Entry 3V3Z (X-ray diffraction, 2.90 A resolution); this record covers chains H and M of the 3 polymer chains in the assembly.

== Chain H ==
Protein: Reaction center protein H chain
Source organism: Rhodobacter sphaeroides
Reference sequence: P0C0Y7 (RCEH_RHOSH); numbering as in UniProt (aligned over 10-250)
Amino-acid sequence (241 residues; numbered 10 to 250; the number before each row is that of its first residue):
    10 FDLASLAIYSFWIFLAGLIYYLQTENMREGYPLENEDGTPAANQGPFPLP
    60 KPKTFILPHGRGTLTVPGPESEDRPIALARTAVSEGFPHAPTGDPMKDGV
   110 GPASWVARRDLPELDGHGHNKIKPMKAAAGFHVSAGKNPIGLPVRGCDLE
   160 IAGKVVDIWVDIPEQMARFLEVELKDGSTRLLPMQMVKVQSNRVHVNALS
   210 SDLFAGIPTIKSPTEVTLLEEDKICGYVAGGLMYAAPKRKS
Bound ions: K+: Met134, Ala137, Phe140
Residues lining bound ligands:
  - 1,4-diethylene dioxide (DIO): Arg177, Phe178, Pro192, Gln194, Glu230, Cys234
  - heptane-1,2,3-triol (HTO), molecule 1: Glu43, Glu45, Asp46, Gly47, Glu81, Ile85
  - heptane-1,2,3-triol (HTO), molecule 2: Thr72, Leu73, Ser80, Asp82, Ala116
  - heptane-1,2,3-triol (HTO), molecule 3: Gly127, His128, Asn129, Lys132

== Chain M ==
Protein: Reaction center protein M chain
Source organism: Rhodobacter sphaeroides
Reference sequence: P0C0Y9 (RCEM_RHOSH); residues 1-302 here correspond to UniProt positions 2-303 (UniProt number = residue number + 1)
Amino-acid sequence (302 residues; numbered 1 to 302; the number before each row is that of its first residue):
     1 AEYQNIFTQVQVRGPADLGMTEDVNLANRSGVGPFSTLLGWFGNAQLGPI
    51 YLGSLGVLSLFSGLMWFFTIGIWFWYQAGWNPAVFLRDLFFFSLEPPAPE
   101 YGLSFAAPLKEGGLWLIASFFMFVAVWSWWGRTYLRAQALGMGKHTAWAF
   151 LSAIWLWMVLGFIRPILMGSWSEAVPYGIFSHLDWTNNFSLVHGNLFYNP
   201 FHGLSIAFLYGSALLFAMHGATILAVSRFGGERELEQIADRGTAAERAAL
   251 FWRWTMGFNATMEGIHRWAIWMAVLVTLTGGIGILLSGTVVDNWYVWGQN
   301 HG
Swiss-Prot annotation at these positions:
  - binding site ((7R,8Z)-bacteriochlorophyll b): His182, His202
  - binding site (Fe cation): His219, Glu234, His266
  - binding site (a ubiquinone): Trp252
Bound ions: Fe ion: His219, Glu234, His266 (shared with 2 residues of chain L)
Residues lining bound ligands:
  - bacteriochlorophyll a (BCL), molecule 1: Trp66, Met122, Val126, Phe150, Ala153, Ile154, Leu156, Trp157, Leu160, Trp185, Thr186, Asn187, Phe189, Ser190, Asn195, Leu196, Phe197, His202, Ser205, Ile206, Leu209, Tyr210, Val276, Thr277, Gly280, Gly281, Ile284
  - bacteriochlorophyll a (BCL), molecule 2: Phe67, Leu89, Met122, Trp157, Leu160, Val175, Ile179, His182, Leu183, Thr186
  - bacteriochlorophyll a (BCL), molecule 3: Thr186, Phe197, Leu209, Tyr210
  - bacteriochlorophyll a (BCL), molecule 4: Phe197, Gly203, Ile206, Ala207, Tyr210, Gly211, Leu214
  - bacteriopheophytin a (BPH), molecule 1: Ser59, Leu60, Gly63, Leu64, Trp66, Phe67, Phe68, Ala125, Val126, Trp129, Thr133, Thr146, Ala149, Phe150, Ala153, Ala273, Thr277
  - bacteriopheophytin a (BPH), molecule 2: Tyr210, Ala213, Leu214, Ala217, Met218, Trp252, Thr255, Met256
  - 1,4-diethylene dioxide (DIO): Ser227, Arg228, Phe229, Gly230, Glu232, Arg233
  - speroidenone (SPN): Trp66, Phe67, Phe68, Ile70, Gly71, Phe74, Trp75, Phe85, Leu89, Phe105, Trp115, Leu116, Ser119, Phe120, Met122, Phe123, Trp157, Met158, Leu160, Gly161, Phe162, Trp171, Val175, Pro176, Tyr177, Gly178, Ile179, His182
  - ubiquinone-10 (U10): Leu214, Leu215, Met218, His219, Thr222, Ile223, Ala245, Ala248, Ala249, Trp252, Met256, Phe258, Asn259, Ala260, Thr261, Met262, Ile265, Trp268, Met272

== Chain H / chain M interface ==
Pairs across the interface (113; chain H residue first):
  Asp11(H) - Val290(M)
  Asp11(H) - Trp297(M)  hydrogen bond
  Ala13(H) - Leu286(M)  hydrophobic
  Ala13(H) - Val291(M)  hydrophobic
  Ala13(H) - Trp297(M)
  Ser14(H) - Trp297(M)
  Ser14(H) - His301(M)
  Ala16(H) - Phe201(M)
  Ile17(H) - Pro200(M)  hydrophobic
  Ile17(H) - Phe201(M)  hydrophobic
  Phe20(H) - Leu204(M)  hydrophobic
  Phe20(H) - Phe208(M)  hydrophobic
  Phe20(H) - Thr279(M)
  Leu27(H) - Trp271(M)  hydrophobic
  Leu27(H) - Leu275(M)  hydrophobic
  Tyr30(H) - Arg267(M)  hydrogen bond
  Leu31(H) - Arg267(M)
  Leu31(H) - Trp268(M)
  Gln32(H) - Phe258(M)
  Gln32(H) - Trp268(M)
  Glu34(H) - Arg267(M)
  Asn35(H) - Asn259(M)
  Asn35(H) - Ala260(M)
  Asn35(H) - Thr261(M)  hydrogen bond (side chain-backbone)
  Asn35(H) - Gly264(M)
  Asn35(H) - Ile265(M)  hydrogen bond (side chain-backbone)
  Asn35(H) - Trp268(M)
  Glu38(H) - Arg241(M)  salt bridge
  Glu38(H) - Thr261(M)
  Tyr40(H) - Arg253(M)  hydrogen bond
  Lys62(H) - Glu263(M)  salt bridge
  Lys62(H) - Arg267(M)
  Phe64(H) - Ile238(M)  hydrophobic
  Phe64(H) - Glu263(M)
  Leu66(H) - Ala239(M)  hydrophobic
  Leu73(H) - Ile238(M)
  Leu73(H) - Ala239(M)
  Glu79(H) - Arg241(M)  salt bridge
  Pro111(H) - Arg247(M)  hydrogen bond (backbone-side chain)
  Ser113(H) - Thr243(M)  hydrogen bond (backbone-side chain)
  Ser113(H) - Arg247(M)  hydrogen bond (backbone-side chain)
  Val115(H) - Arg241(M)
  Val115(H) - Gly242(M)
  Val115(H) - Thr243(M)
  Val115(H) - Glu246(M)
  Arg117(H) - Glu236(M)
  Arg117(H) - Gln237(M)
  Arg117(H) - Asp240(M)  hydrogen bond (side chain-backbone)
  Arg117(H) - Arg241(M)
  Arg117(H) - Gly242(M)
  Arg118(H) - Asp240(M)  hydrogen bond (backbone-side chain)
  Glu122(H) - Arg233(M)  salt bridge
  Glu122(H) - Glu236(M)
  Gly125(H) - Met20(M)
  His126(H) - Met20(M)
  Ile131(H) - Arg233(M)
  Ala138(H) - Pro15(M)
  Gly139(H) - Arg13(M)
  Gly139(H) - Gly14(M)
  Gly139(H) - Pro15(M)
  Phe140(H) - Val12(M)  hydrophobic
  Phe140(H) - Arg13(M)
  Phe140(H) - Gly14(M)
  Phe140(H) - Pro15(M)
  His141(H) - Val12(M)
  His141(H) - Arg13(M)  hydrogen bond (backbone-backbone)
  Val142(H) - Val10(M)  hydrophobic
  Val142(H) - Gln11(M)
  Ser143(H) - Gln11(M)  hydrogen bond (backbone-backbone)
  Ser143(H) - Val12(M)  hydrogen bond (side chain-backbone)
  Ser143(H) - Arg13(M)
  Ala144(H) - Val10(M)
  Ala144(H) - Gln11(M)  hydrogen bond (backbone-backbone)
  Ala144(H) - Thr37(M)
  Ala144(H) - Trp41(M)  hydrophobic
  Gly145(H) - Gln9(M)
  Gly145(H) - Trp41(M)
  Lys146(H) - Val10(M)
  Pro148(H) - Val10(M)
  Val169(H) - Val12(M)  hydrophobic
  Pro172(H) - Asp17(M)
  Glu173(H) - Asn44(M)
  Gln174(H) - Val12(M)
  Gln174(H) - Gly14(M)
  Gln174(H) - Pro15(M)  hydrogen bond (side chain-backbone)
  Met175(H) - Glu232(M)
  Arg177(H) - Glu232(M)  salt bridge
  Arg177(H) - Arg233(M)
  Met193(H) - Gln9(M)
  Gln194(H) - Tyr3(M)
  Gln194(H) - Asn5(M)
  Gln194(H) - Ser227(M)  hydrogen bond (side chain-backbone)
  Gln194(H) - Glu232(M)
  Met195(H) - Arg228(M)
  Val196(H) - Tyr3(M)
  Val196(H) - Gln9(M)  hydrogen bond (backbone-side chain)
  Lys197(H) - Ala1(M)
  Lys197(H) - Tyr3(M)
  Lys197(H) - Gln9(M)
  Val198(H) - Gln9(M)  hydrogen bond (backbone-side chain)
  Asn206(H) - Glu2(M)  hydrogen bond
  Leu227(H) - Arg233(M)
  Leu227(H) - Glu236(M)
  Leu227(H) - Asp240(M)
  Glu230(H) - Arg233(M)  salt bridge
  Asp231(H) - Gly242(M)
  Asp231(H) - Thr243(M)  hydrogen bond (side chain-backbone)
  Cys234(H) - Arg228(M)  hydrogen bond (side chain-backbone)
  Cys234(H) - Phe229(M)  hydrophobic
  Ala238(H) - Phe229(M)  hydrophobic
  Ala238(H) - Arg247(M)
  Leu241(H) - Glu2(M)
  Leu241(H) - Arg228(M)
Also at the interface, not in a pair above, chain H (72 interface residues in all): Phe10, Leu12, Trp21, Phe23, Leu24, Arg37, Gly39, Leu42, Glu81, Gly110, Trp114, Lys130, Ala176, Pro192, Gly235
Also at the interface, not in a pair above, chain M (56 interface residues in all): Phe35, Gln46, Trp294

== Summary ==
The interface between chain H and chain M involves 72 residues on one side and 56 on the other, with 21
hydrogen bonds and 6 salt bridges. Polar contacts include Glu38(H)-Arg241(M), Lys62(H)-Glu263(M) and
Glu79(H)-Arg241(M). 1,4-diethylene dioxide is bound between chain H and chain M.
Here chain H is Reaction center protein H chain and chain M is Reaction center protein M chain, both from
Rhodobacter sphaeroides. Entry 3V3Z (I(L177)H mutant structure of photosynthetic reaction center from
Rhodobacter sphaeroides) was determined by X-ray diffraction (same publication as 3V3Y).
